PDB entry 7NAT | electron microscopy, 3.59 A resolution | chains A and C of the 22 polymer chains in the assembly

# Chain A
Molecule: 16S rRNA
From: Escherichia coli (strain K12)
Sequence (1542 nucleotides; numbered 1 to 1542; the number before each row is that of its first residue):
     1 AAAUUGAAGA GUUUGAUCAU GGCUCAGAUU GAACGCUGGC GGCAGGCCUA ACACAUGCAA
    61 GUCGAACGGU AACAGGAAGA AGCUUGCUUC UUUGCUGACG AGUGGCGGAC GGGUGAGUAA
   121 UGUCUGGGAA ACUGCCUGAU GGAGGGGGAU AACUACUGGA AACGGUAGCU AAUACCGCAU
   181 AACGUCGCAA GACCAAAGAG GGGGACCUUC GGGCCUCUUG CCAUCGGAUG UGCCCAGAUG
   241 GGAUUAGCUA GUAGGUGGGG UAACGGCUCA CCUAGGCGAC GAUCCCUAGC UGGUCUGAGA
   301 GGAUGACCAG CCACACUGGA ACUGAGACAC GGUCCAGACU CCUACGGGAG GCAGCAGUGG
   361 GGAAUAUUGC ACAAUGGGCG CAAGCCUGAU GCAGCCAUGC CGCGUGUAUG AAGAAGGCCU
   421 UCGGGUUGUA AAGUACUUUC AGCGGGGAGG AAGGGAGUAA AGUUAAUACC UUUGCUCAUU
   481 GACGUUACCC GCAGAAGAAG CACCGGCUAA CUCCGUGCCA GCAGCCXCGG UAAUACGGAG
   541 GGUGCAAGCG UUAAUCGGAA UUACUGGGCG UAAAGCGCAC GCAGGCGGUU UGUUAAGUCA
   601 GAUGUGAAAU CCCCGGGCUC AACCUGGGAA CUGCAUCUGA UACUGGCAAG CUUGAGUCUC
   661 GUAGAGGGGG GUAGAAUUCC AGGUGUAGCG GUGAAAUGCG UAGAGAUCUG GAGGAAUACC
   721 GGUGGCGAAG GCGGCCCCCU GGACGAAGAC UGACGCUCAG GUGCGAAAGC GUGGGGAGCA
   781 AACAGGAUUA GAUACCCUGG UAGUCCACGC CGUAAACGAU GUCGACUUGG AGGUUGUGCC
   841 CUUGAGGCGU GGCUUCCGGA GCUAACGCGU UAAGUCGACC GCCUGGGGAG UACGGCCGCA
   901 AGGUUAAAAC UCAAAUGAAU UGACGGGGGC CCGCACAAGC GGUGGAGCAU GUGGUUUAAU
   961 UCGAUGXAAC GCGAAGAACC UUACCUGGUC UUGACAUCCA CGGAAGUUUU CAGAGAUGAG
  1021 AAUGUGCCUU CGGGAACCGU GAGACAGGUG CUGCAUGGCU GUCGUCAGCU CGUGUUGUGA
  1081 AAUGUUGGGU UAAGUCCCGC AACGAGCGCA ACCCUUAUCC UUUGUUGCCA GCGGUCCGGC
  1141 CGGGAACUCA AAGGAGACUG CCAGUGAUAA ACUGGAGGAA GGUGGGGAUG ACGUCAAGUC
  1201 AUCAUGGCCC UUACGACCAG GGCUACACAC GUGCUACAAU GGCGCAUACA AAGAGAAGCG
  1261 ACCUCGCGAG AGCAAGCGGA CCUCAUAAAG UGCGUCGUAG UCCGGAUUGG AGUCUGCAAC
  1321 UCGACUCCAU GAAGUCGGAA UCGCUAGUAA UCGUGGAUCA GAAUGCCACG GUGAAUACGU
  1381 UCCCGGGCCU UGUACACACC GCCCGUXACA CCAUGGGAGU GGGUUGCAAA AGAAGUAGGU
  1441 AGCUUAACCU UCGGGAGGGC GCUUACCACU UUGUGAUUCA UGACUGGGGU GAAGUCGUAA
  1501 CAAGGUAACC GUAGGGGAAC CUGCGGUUGG AUCACCUCCU UA
Unresolved in the structure: 1393-1502, 1541-1542
Modified / non-standard residues: PSU (pseudouridine-5'-monophosphate) at position 516, G7M (N7-methyl-guanosine-5'-monophosphate) at position 527, 2MG (2N-methylguanosine-5'-monophosphate) at position 966, 5MC (5-methylcytidine-5'-monophosphate) at position 967, 2MG (2N-methylguanosine-5'-monophosphate) at position 1207, 4OC (4n,o2'-methylcytidine-5'-monophosphate) at position 1402, 5MC (5-methylcytidine-5'-monophosphate) at position 1407, UR3 (3-methyluridine-5'-monophoshate) at position 1498, 2MG (2N-methylguanosine-5'-monophosphate) at position 1516, MA6 (6N-dimethyladenosine-5'-monophoshate) at position 1518, MA6 (6N-dimethyladenosine-5'-monophoshate) at position 1519
Metal / ion sites: Mg2+ site 1 near G21 (its only coordinating residue here); Mg2+ site 2 near G41 (its only coordinating residue here); Mg2+ site 3: C48, G115; Mg2+ site 4 near A53 (its only coordinating residue here); Mg2+ site 5 near A59 (its only coordinating residue here); Mg2+ site 6: A109, G331; Mg2+ site 7 near G111 (its only coordinating residue here); Mg2+ site 8: G145, G177, A197; Mg2+ site 9 near A174 (its only coordinating residue here); Mg2+ site 10: G299, G558; Mg2+ site 11: A306, C307; Mg2+ site 12 near C328 (its only coordinating residue here); 30 more Mg2+ sites not listed

# Chain C
Molecule: 30S ribosomal protein S3
From: Escherichia coli (strain K12)
UniProt: P0A7V3 (RS3_ECOLI); residues 1-233 here = UniProt positions 1-233
Amino-acid sequence (233 residues; row label = number of the first residue in the row):
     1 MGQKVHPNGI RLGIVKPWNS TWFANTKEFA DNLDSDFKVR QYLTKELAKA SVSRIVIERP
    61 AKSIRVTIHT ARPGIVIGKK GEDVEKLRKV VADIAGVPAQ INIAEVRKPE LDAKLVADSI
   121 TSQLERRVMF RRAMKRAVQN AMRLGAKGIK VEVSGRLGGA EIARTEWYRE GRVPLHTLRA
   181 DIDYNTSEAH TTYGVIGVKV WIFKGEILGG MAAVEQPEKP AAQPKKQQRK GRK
Unresolved in the structure: 1, 213-233
UniProt features mapped onto this chain:
  - mutagenesis: Arg131 to Lys135 (Decreases mRNA unwinding ability of the ribosome)

# Chain A / chain C interface
Residue-residue contacts - 67 pairs, chain A then chain C:
  U421(A) - Arg126(C)  base contact
  U421(A) - Arg127(C)  salt bridge to the phosphate
  U531(A) - Glu161(C)  phosphate contact
  A1055(A) - Arg156(C)  hydrogen bond to the sugar
  A1055(A) - Glu161(C)  hydrogen bond to the sugar
  A1055(A) - Tyr193(C)  base contact
  U1056(A) - Gly155(C)  phosphate contact
  U1056(A) - Ile162(C)  phosphate contact
  U1056(A) - Ala163(C)  hydrogen bond to the phosphate
  U1056(A) - Val195(C)  hydrogen bond to the sugar
  G1057(A) - Ser154(C)  sugar contact
  G1057(A) - Gly155(C)  hydrogen bond to the phosphate
  G1057(A) - Thr165(C)  phosphate contact
  G1057(A) - Glu188(C)  hydrogen bond to the sugar
  G1057(A) - Val195(C)  sugar contact
  G1057(A) - Gly197(C)  phosphate contact
  G1057(A) - Lys199(C)  hydrogen bond to the phosphate
  G1058(A) - Ser154(C)  phosphate contact
  G1058(A) - Lys199(C)  salt bridge to the phosphate
  U1060(A) - Gln3(C)  base contact
  G1061(A) - Gln3(C)  hydrogen bond to the base
  U1062(A) - Gly2(C)  hydrogen bond to the base
  U1062(A) - Gln3(C)  base contact
  C1063(A) - Gly2(C)  base contact
  U1065(A) - His176(C)  base contact
  G1106(A) - Arg169(C)  hydrogen bond to the phosphate
  G1106(A) - Arg172(C)  salt bridge to the phosphate
  C1107(A) - Arg169(C)  salt bridge to the phosphate
  C1107(A) - Arg172(C)  phosphate contact
  C1107(A) - Val173(C)  hydrogen bond to the phosphate
  C1107(A) - Pro174(C)  phosphate contact
  G1108(A) - Pro174(C)  phosphate contact
  G1108(A) - Leu175(C)  hydrogen bond to the phosphate
  G1108(A) - His176(C)  salt bridge to the phosphate
  C1109(A) - His176(C)  salt bridge to the phosphate
  A1110(A) - Thr177(C)  base contact
  A1111(A) - His176(C)  hydrogen bond to the base
  A1111(A) - Thr177(C)  base contact
  C1112(A) - His176(C)  hydrogen bond to the base
  C1112(A) - Thr177(C)  base contact
  C1112(A) - Leu178(C)  hydrogen bond to the base
  C1112(A) - Arg179(C)  hydrogen bond to the base
  C1113(A) - Leu178(C)  sugar contact
  U1189(A) - Val5(C)  phosphate contact
  U1189(A) - His176(C)  sugar contact
  G1190(A) - Gly2(C)  sugar contact
  G1190(A) - Gln3(C)  sugar contact
  G1190(A) - Lys4(C)  phosphate contact
  G1190(A) - Val5(C)  hydrogen bond to the phosphate
  G1190(A) - His176(C)  sugar contact
  A1191(A) - Gly2(C)  phosphate contact
  A1191(A) - Lys4(C)  salt bridge to the phosphate
  C1192(A) - Lys4(C)  salt bridge to the phosphate
  G1193(A) - Gly2(C)  hydrogen bond to the base
  G1193(A) - Trp167(C)  hydrogen bond to the phosphate
  A1196(A) - Ile162(C)  base contact
  U1205(A) - His190(C)  sugar contact
  U1205(A) - Val195(C)  sugar contact
  G1206(A) - Arg156(C)  sugar contact
  G1206(A) - Thr192(C)  hydrogen bond to the sugar
  G1206(A) - Tyr193(C)  hydrogen bond to the sugar
  G1206(A) - Gly194(C)  sugar contact
  A1256(A) - Lys27(C)  sugar contact
  A1257(A) - Lys27(C)  salt bridge to the phosphate
  U1537(A) - Arg164(C)  salt bridge to the phosphate
  C1538(A) - Arg164(C)  salt bridge to the phosphate
  U1540(A) - Arg132(C)  salt bridge to the phosphate
Interface residues without a listed pair, chain A (37 interface residues in all): A532, U1194, A1204, 2MG_1207, C1536
Interface residues without a listed pair, chain C (39 interface residues in all): Ile14, Glu152, Gly159, Thr191, Ile196

# Overview
37 residues of chain A face 39 of chain C across their interface, with 21 hydrogen bonds and 12 salt bridges.
Polar contacts include G1061(A)-Gln3(C), U1062(A)-Gly2(C) and A1111(A)-His176(C). C48(A) and G115(A)
coordinate Mg2+ site 3. UniProt lists 5 mutagenesis sites on chain C.
Here chain A is 16S rRNA and chain C is 30S ribosomal protein S3, both from Escherichia coli (strain K12).
Entry 7NAT (Bacterial 30S ribosomal subunit assembly complex state A (Consensus refinement)) was determined by
electron microscopy (same publication as 7AF3, 7AF5, 7AF8, 7AFA, 7AFD, 7AFH and 17 further entries).
